Entry 6N8S (X-ray diffraction, 3.90 A resolution); this record covers chain A.

== Chain A ==
Molecule: Lethal(2) giant larvae protein homolog 2
From: Homo sapiens
Reference sequence: Q6P1M3 (L2GL2_HUMAN); numbering as in UniProt (aligned over 13-978)
Chain sequence (979 residues; numbered 12 to 990; the number before each row is that of its first residue):
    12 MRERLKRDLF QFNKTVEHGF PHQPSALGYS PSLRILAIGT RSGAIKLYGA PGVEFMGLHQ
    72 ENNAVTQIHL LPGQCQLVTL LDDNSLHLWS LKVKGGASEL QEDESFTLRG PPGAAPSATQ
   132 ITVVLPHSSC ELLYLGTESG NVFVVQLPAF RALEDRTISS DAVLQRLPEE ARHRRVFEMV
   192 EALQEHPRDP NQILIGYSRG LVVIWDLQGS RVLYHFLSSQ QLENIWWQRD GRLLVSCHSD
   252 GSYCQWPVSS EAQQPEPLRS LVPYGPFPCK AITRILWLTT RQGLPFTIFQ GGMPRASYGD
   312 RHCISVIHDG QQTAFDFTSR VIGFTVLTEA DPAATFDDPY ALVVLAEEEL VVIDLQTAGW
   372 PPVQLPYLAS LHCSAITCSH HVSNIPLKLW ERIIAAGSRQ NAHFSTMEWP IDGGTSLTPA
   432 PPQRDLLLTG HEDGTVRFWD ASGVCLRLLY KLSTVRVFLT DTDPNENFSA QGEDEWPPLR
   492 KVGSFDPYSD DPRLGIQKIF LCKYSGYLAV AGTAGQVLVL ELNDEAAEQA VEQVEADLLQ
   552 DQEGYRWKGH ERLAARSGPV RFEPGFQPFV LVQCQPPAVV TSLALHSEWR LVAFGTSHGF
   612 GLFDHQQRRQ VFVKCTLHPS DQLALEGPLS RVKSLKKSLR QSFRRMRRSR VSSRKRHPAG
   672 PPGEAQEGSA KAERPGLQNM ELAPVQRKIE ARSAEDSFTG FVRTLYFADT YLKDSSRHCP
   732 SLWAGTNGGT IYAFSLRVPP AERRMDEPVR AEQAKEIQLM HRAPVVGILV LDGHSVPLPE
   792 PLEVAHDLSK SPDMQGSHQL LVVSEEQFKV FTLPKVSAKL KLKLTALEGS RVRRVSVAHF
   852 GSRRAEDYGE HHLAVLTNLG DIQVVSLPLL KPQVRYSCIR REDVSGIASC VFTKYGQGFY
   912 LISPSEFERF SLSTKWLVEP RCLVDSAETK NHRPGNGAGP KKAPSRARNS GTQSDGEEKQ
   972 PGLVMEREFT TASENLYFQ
Disordered / not traced: 186-188, 472-485, 630-704, 938-990
Construct notes: initiating methionine (12); expression tag (979-990)
Reported in the primary citation:
  - post-translational modification sites: Ser641, Ser645, Ser649, Ser653, Ser660, Ser663, Ser680

== Summary ==
From the paper: modification sites Ser641, Ser645 and Ser649 among others.
Chain A is Lethal(2) giant larvae protein homolog 2 (Homo sapiens); the structure, Crystal structure of the
human cell polarity protein Lethal Giant Larvae 2 (Lgl2). aPKC phosphorylated, crystal ..., was determined by
X-ray diffraction (same publication as 6N8P, 6N8Q and 6N8R).
